Entry 3JYP (X-ray diffraction, 1.16 A resolution); this record covers chain A.

== Chain A ==
Name: Quinate/shikimate dehydrogenase
Source organism: Corynebacterium glutamicum
Notes: EC 1.1.1.24, 1.1.1.-; fragment: qdh
UniProt: Q9X5C9 (AROE_CORGL); numbering as in UniProt (aligned over 1-283)
Amino-acid sequence (283 residues; row label = number of the first residue in the row):
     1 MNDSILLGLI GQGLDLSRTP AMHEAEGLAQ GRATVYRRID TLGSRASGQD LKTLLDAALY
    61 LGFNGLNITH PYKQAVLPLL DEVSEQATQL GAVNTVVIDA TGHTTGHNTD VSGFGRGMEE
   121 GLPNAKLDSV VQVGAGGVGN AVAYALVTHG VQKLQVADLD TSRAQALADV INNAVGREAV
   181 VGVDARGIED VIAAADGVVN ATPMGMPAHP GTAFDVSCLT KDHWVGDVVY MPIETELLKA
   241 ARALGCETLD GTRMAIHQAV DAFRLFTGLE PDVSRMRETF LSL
Not modelled in the structure: 1
Swiss-Prot annotation at these positions:
  - active site: Lys73 (Proton acceptor)
  - binding site (L-quinate): Ser17 to Thr19, Thr69, Lys73, Asn94, Asp110, Gln258
  - binding site (shikimate): Ser17, Thr69, Lys73, Asn94, Asp110, Gln258
  - binding site (NAD(+)): Gly137, Val138, Asp158, Arg163, Pro203 to Met206, Ala213, Val228, Gly251
Small-molecule neighbours:
  - NAD (nicotinamide-adenine-dinucleotide): Val133, Gly134, Ala135, Gly136, Gly137, Val138, Gly139, Ala157, Asp158, Leu159, Asp160, Arg163, Ala185, Ala201, Thr202, Pro203, Met204, Met206, Ala213, Val228, Val229, Tyr230, Gly251, Met254, Ala255
  - Quinic acid (QIC; (1S,3R,4S,5R)-1,3,4,5-tetrahydroxycyclohexanecarboxylic acid): Leu9, Ser17, Arg18, Thr19, Asn67, Ile68, Thr69, Lys73, Asn94, Asp110, Gln258
From the paper describing this entry:
  - binding site for Quinic acid: Ser17, Thr19, Thr69, Lys73, Asn94, Asp110, Gln258
  - conformationally variable residues (side-chain flip): Lys73

== Summary ==
Chain A binds NAD and Quinic acid. UniProt lists active-site residue Lys73, 8 L-quinate-binding residues, 6
shikimate-binding residues and 11 NAD+-binding residues. From the paper: a binding site for Quinic acid at
Ser17, Thr19 and Thr69 among others; conformational variability at Lys73.
Chain A is Quinate/shikimate dehydrogenase (Corynebacterium glutamicum); the structure, Quinate dehydrogenase
from Corynebacterium glutamicum in complex with quinate and NADH, was determined by X-ray diffraction (same
publication as 3JYO and 3JYQ).
